PDB entry 5KBU | electron microscopy, 7.80 A resolution (low resolution: residue-level contacts below are approximate; hydrogen-bond / salt-bridge calls are withheld) | chains A and D of the 4 polymer chains in the assembly

== Chain A (and D) ==
Protein: Glutamate receptor 2, Voltage-dependent calcium channel gamma-2 subunit
From: Rattus norvegicus
Notes: chain D of this document is another copy of the same molecule, construct and numbering; everything in this record applies to it too
UniProt: chimeric construct of P19491, O88602: residues 10-826 from P19491 (GRIA2_RAT), isoform P19491-2 positions 25-841 (UniProt number = residue number + 15); residues 1001-1207 from O88602 positions 2-208 (UniProt number = residue number - 999)
Amino-acid sequence (1034 residues; row label = number of the first residue in the row; note: 172 numbers in that range are skipped by the numbering (no residue carries them; nothing is unmodelled there)):
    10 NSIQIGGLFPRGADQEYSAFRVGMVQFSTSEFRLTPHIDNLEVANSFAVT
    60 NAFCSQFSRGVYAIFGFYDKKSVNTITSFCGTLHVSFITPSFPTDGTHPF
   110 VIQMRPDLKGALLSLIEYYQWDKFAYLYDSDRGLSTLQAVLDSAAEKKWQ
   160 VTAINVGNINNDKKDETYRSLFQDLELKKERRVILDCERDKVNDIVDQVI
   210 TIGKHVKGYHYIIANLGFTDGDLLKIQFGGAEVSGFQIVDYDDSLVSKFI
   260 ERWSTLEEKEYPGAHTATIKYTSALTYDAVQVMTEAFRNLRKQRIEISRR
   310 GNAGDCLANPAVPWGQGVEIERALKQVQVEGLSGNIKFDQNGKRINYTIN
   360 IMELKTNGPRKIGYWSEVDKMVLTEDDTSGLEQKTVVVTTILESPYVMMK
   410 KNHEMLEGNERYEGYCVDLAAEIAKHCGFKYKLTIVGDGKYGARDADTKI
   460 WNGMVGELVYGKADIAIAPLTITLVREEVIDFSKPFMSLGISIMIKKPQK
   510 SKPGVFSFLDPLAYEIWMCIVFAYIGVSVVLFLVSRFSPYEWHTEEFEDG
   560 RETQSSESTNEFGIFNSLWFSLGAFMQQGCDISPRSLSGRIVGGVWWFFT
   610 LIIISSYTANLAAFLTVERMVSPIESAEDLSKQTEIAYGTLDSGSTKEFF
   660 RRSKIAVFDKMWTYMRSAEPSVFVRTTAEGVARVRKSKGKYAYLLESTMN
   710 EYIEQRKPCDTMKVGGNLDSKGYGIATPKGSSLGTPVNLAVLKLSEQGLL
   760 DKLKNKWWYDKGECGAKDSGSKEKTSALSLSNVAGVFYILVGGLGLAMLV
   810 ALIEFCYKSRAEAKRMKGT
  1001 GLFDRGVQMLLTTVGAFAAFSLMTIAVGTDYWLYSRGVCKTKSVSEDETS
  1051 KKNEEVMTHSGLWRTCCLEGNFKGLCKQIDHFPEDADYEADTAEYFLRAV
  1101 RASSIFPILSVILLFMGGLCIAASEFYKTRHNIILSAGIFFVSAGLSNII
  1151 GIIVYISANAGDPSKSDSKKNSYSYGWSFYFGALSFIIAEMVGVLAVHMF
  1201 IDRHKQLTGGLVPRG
Disordered / not traced: 545-567, 587-592, 821-828, 1039-1055, 1209-1215 (chain D: 545-567, 587-592, 818-828, 1001-1215)
Differences from the reference sequence: engineered mutation E241 (Asn256 in P19491), L382 (Val397 in P19491), E384 (Gly405 in P19491), D385 (Asn406 in P19491), L758 (Val779 in P19491); conflict Q392 (Asn413 in P19491), D1047 (Asn48 in O88602); linker (827-828); expression tag (1208-1215)
Disulfide bonds: C63-C315, C718-C773, C1066-C1076
Covalently attached groups: N-acetylglucosamine (NAG) linked to N355
Ligand contacts: ZK1 ({[7-morpholin-4-yl-2,3-dioxo-6-(trifluoromethyl)-3,4-dihydroquinoxalin-1(2H)-yl]methyl}phosphonic acid): E402, Y405, Y450, P478, L479, T480, R485, G653, S654, T686, E705, T707, M708, Y732
Swiss-Prot annotation at these positions:
  - glycosylation: N355 (N-linked (GlcNAc...) asparagine)

== Interface between chain A and chain D ==
Contacting residue pairs - 75 pairs, chain A then chain D:
  T482(A) - E755(D)
  L483(A) - L748(D)
  L483(A) - K752(D)
  L483(A) - E755(D)
  E486(A) - K493(D)
  E486(A) - N747(D)
  E486(A) - L748(D)
  E486(A) - L751(D)
  F491(A) - K493(D)
  S492(A) - K493(D)
  K493(A) - E486(D)
  K493(A) - F491(D)
  K493(A) - S492(D)
  P494(A) - P494(D)
  S497(A) - S497(D)
  F517(A) - F607(D)
  F517(A) - I611(D)
  W526(A) - F607(D)
  M585(A) - W606(D)
  I613(A) - L610(D)
  Y616(A) - I611(D)
  Y616(A) - S614(D)
  T617(A) - S614(D)
  T617(A) - T617(D)
  T617(A) - A618(D)
  L620(A) - S615(D)
  L620(A) - A618(D)
  A621(A) - A618(D)
  L624(A) - N619(D)
  L624(A) - A622(D)
  T625(A) - A622(D)
  T625(A) - T625(D)
  T625(A) - V626(D)
  R628(A) - A622(D)
  R628(A) - F623(D)
  R628(A) - V626(D)
  R628(A) - E627(D)
  R628(A) - R628(D)
  M629(A) - V626(D)
  M629(A) - R628(D)
  V630(A) - R628(D)
  N747(A) - E486(D)
  L748(A) - L483(D)
  L748(A) - E486(D)
  L751(A) - E486(D)
  K752(A) - L483(D)
  E755(A) - T482(D)
  E755(A) - L483(D)
  L787(A) - P520(D)
  L787(A) - N619(D)
  S788(A) - I525(D)
  L789(A) - I525(D)
  V792(A) - I525(D)
  V795(A) - F608(D)
  V795(A) - I611(D)
  F796(A) - C528(D)
  F796(A) - I529(D)
  F796(A) - A532(D)
  F796(A) - F608(D)
  I798(A) - V604(D)
  L799(A) - A532(D)
  L799(A) - V604(D)
  L799(A) - W605(D)
  L799(A) - F608(D)
  G802(A) - I600(D)
  L803(A) - V601(D)
  L805(A) - I600(D)
  A806(A) - S597(D)
  A806(A) - I600(D)
  A806(A) - V601(D)
  M807(A) - V539(D)
  V809(A) - L596(D)
  A810(A) - S597(D)
  E813(A) - L596(D)
  E813(A) - S597(D)
Interface residues without a listed pair, chain A (53 interface residues in all): I481, L577, W578, F584, Q586, S631, I664, L727, D728, S729, D760
Interface residues without a listed pair, chain D (52 interface residues in all): I481, G535, V536, R594, G603, I612, A621, L727, D728, D760, N764

== In short ==
Chain A and chain D form an interface of 53 and 52 residues respectively. Ligands of chain A: compound ZK1.
Covalently linked N-acetylglucosamine: at N355(A).
Both chains are Glutamate receptor 2, Voltage-dependent calcium channel gamma-2 subunit (Rattus norvegicus).
Entry 5KBU (Cryo-EM structure of GluA2-2xSTZ complex at 7.8 Angstrom resolution) was determined by electron
microscopy, deposited together with 5KBS, 5KBT and 5KBV.
